Entry 6R9G (electron microscopy, 3.70 A resolution); this record covers chains D and F of the 7 polymer chains in the assembly.

[Chain D]
Name: DNA-directed RNA polymerase subunit beta'
From: Escherichia coli (strain K12)
Notes: EC 2.7.7.6
Reference sequence: P0A8T7 (RPOC_ECOLI); residue numbers follow UniProt; this construct covers 1-1407
Sequence (1407 residues; each row starts with the number of its first residue):
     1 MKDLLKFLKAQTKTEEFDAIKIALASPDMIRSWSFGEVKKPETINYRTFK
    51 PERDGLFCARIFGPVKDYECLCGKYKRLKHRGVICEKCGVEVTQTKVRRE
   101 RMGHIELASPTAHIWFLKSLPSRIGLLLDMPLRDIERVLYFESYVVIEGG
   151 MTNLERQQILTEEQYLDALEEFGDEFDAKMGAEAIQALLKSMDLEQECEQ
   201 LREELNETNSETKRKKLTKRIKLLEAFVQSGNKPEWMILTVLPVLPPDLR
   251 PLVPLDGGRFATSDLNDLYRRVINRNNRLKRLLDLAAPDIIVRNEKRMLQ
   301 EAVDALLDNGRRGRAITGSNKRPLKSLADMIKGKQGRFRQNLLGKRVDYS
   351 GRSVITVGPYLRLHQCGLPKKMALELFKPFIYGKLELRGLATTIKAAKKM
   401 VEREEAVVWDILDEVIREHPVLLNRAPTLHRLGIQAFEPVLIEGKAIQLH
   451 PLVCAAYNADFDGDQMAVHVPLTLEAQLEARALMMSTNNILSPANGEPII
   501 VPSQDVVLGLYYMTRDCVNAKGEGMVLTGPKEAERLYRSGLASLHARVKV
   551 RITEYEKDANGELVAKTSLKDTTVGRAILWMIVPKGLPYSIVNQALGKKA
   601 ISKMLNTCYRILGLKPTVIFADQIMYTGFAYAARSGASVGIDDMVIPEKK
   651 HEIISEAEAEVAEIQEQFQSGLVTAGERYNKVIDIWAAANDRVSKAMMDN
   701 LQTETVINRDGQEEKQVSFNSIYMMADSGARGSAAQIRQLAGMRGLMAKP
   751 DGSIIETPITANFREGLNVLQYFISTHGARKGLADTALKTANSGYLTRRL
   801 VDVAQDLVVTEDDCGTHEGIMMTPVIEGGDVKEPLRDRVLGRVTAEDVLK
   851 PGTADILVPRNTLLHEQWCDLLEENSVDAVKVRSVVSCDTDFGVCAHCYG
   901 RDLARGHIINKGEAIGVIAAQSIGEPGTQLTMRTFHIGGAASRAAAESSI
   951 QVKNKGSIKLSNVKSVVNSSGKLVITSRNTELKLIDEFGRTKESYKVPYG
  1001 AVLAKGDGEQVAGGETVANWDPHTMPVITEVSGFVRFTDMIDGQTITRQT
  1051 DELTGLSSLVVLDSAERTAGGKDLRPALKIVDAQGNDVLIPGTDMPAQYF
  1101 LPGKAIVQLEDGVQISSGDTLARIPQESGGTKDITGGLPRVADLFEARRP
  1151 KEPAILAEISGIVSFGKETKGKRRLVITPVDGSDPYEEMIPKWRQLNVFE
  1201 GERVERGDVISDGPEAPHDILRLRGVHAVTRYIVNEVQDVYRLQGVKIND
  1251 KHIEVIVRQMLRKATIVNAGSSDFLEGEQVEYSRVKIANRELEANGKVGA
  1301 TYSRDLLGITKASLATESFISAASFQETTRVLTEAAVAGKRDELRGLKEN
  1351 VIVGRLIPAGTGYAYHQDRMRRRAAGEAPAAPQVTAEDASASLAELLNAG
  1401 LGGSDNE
Unresolved in the structure: 1-13, 1050-1057, 1068-1074, 1089-1096, 1127-1132, 1377-1407

[Chain F]
Name: Overcome classical restriction gp0.3
From: Enterobacteria phage T7
Reference sequence: P03775 (OCR_BPT7); residues 0-116 here correspond to UniProt positions 1-117 (UniProt number = residue number + 1)
Sequence (117 residues; numbered 0 to 116; the number before each row is that of its first residue; numbering starts at 0):
     0 MAMSNMTYNNVFDHAYEMLKENIRYDDIRDTDDLHDAIHMAADNAVPHYY
    50 ADIFSVMASEGIDLEFEDSGLMPDTKDVIRILQARIYEQLTIDLWEDAED
   100 LLNEYLEEVEEYEEDEE
Unresolved in the structure: 0-4, 111-116

[Interface between chain D and chain F]
Residue-residue contacts (19):
  Pro254(D) with Asp12(F)
  Arg314(D) with Ala57(F), hydrogen bond (side chain-backbone)
  Ile316(D) with Glu59(F)
  Thr317(D) with Glu59(F)
  Lys332(D) with Asp51(F)
  Gly333(D) with Asn9(F)
  Phe338(D) with His47(F)
  Leu342(D) with Asn43(F)
  Leu343(D) with Met17(F), hydrophobic
  Asn792(D) with Arg79(F)
  Tyr795(D) with His47(F), hydrogen bond (side chain-backbone); Arg79(F); Gln82(F)
  Arg798(D) with His47(F)
  Arg799(D) with Arg79(F)
  Thr1310(D) with Tyr49(F)
  Phe1325(D) with Tyr48(F), hydrophobic; Asp51(F)
  Glu1327(D) with Asp51(F)
Other interface residues (no listed pair), chain D (25 interface residues in all): Arg311, Ala315, Lys321, Asp329, Arg352, Ala791, Ala1142, Arg1148, Gln1326
Other interface residues (no listed pair), chain F (20 interface residues in all): Met5, Thr6, Asp25, Asp42, Ala50, Ser58, Asp76, Ile78

[Overview]
25 residues of chain D and 20 residues of chain F are in contact, with 2 hydrogen bonds. Polar pairs include
Arg314(D)-Ala57(F) and Tyr795(D)-His47(F).
Chain D is DNA-directed RNA polymerase subunit beta' (Escherichia coli (strain K12)) and chain F is Overcome
classical restriction gp0.3 (Enterobacteria phage T7); the structure, Structural basis of transcription
inhibition by the DNA mimic Ocr protein of bacteriophage T7, was determined by electron microscopy, deposited
together with 6R9B.
